PDB entry 5ZU6 | X-ray diffraction, 1.40 A resolution | chain A

# Chain A
Name: CBM32 domain
Chain sequence (171 residues; numbered -18 to 152; the number before each row is that of its first residue; numbers below 1 keep their minus sign (Gly-18 is residue -18)):
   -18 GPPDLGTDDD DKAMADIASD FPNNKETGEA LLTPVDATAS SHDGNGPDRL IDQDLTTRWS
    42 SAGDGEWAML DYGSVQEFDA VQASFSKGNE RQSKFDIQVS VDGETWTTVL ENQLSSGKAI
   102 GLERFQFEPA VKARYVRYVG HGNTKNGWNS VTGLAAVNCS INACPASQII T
Not modelled in the structure: -18 to 0
Disulfides: Cys140-Cys145
Metal / ion sites: Na+: Arg30, Asp33, Asp35, Thr38, Thr133

# Summary
Arg30, Asp33, Asp35, Thr38 and Thr133 coordinate Na+.
Chain A is CBM32 domain; the structure, A CBM32 derived from alginate lyase B (AlyB-OU02), was determined by
X-ray diffraction together with 5ZU5 from the same study.
